Entry 6OIS (electron microscopy, 3.60 A resolution); this record covers chains A and B of the 6 polymer chains in the assembly.

Chain A (and B):
Protein: Protein RDM1
Source organism: Arabidopsis thaliana
Notes: chain B of this document is another copy of the same molecule, construct and numbering; everything in this record applies to it too
UniProtKB: Q9LUJ3 (RDM1_ARATH); residue numbers follow UniProt; this construct covers 3-163
Amino-acid sequence (175 residues; each row starts with the number of its first residue; numbers below 1 keep their minus sign (Met-11 is residue -11)):
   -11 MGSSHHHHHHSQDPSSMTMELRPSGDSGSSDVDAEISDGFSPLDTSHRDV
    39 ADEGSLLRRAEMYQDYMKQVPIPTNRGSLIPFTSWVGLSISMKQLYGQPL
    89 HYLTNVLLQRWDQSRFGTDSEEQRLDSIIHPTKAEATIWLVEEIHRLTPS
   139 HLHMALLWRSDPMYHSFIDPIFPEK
Unresolved in the structure: -11 to 38, 162-163 (chain B: -11 to 38)
Construct notes: initiating methionine (-11); expression tag (-10 to 2)

Chain A / chain B interface:
Residue-residue contacts - 36 pairs, chain A then chain B:
  Trp73(A) - Ile132(B)  hydrophobic
  Leu95(A) - Leu95(B)  hydrophobic
  Arg98(A) - Arg98(B)
  Trp99(A) - Val129(B)  hydrophobic
  Trp99(A) - Ile132(B)  hydrophobic
  Trp99(A) - His133(B)  hydrogen bond
  Ser102(A) - Pro137(B)
  Ser102(A) - Ser138(B)  hydrogen bond (backbone-backbone)
  Ser102(A) - His141(B)
  Arg103(A) - Thr136(B)
  Phe104(A) - Ser138(B)  hydrogen bond (backbone-side chain)
  Thr106(A) - Ser138(B)
  Thr106(A) - His139(B)
  Ile116(A) - Leu135(B)  hydrophobic
  Ile117(A) - Thr136(B)
  Lys121(A) - Glu131(B)  salt bridge
  Thr125(A) - Leu128(B)
  Thr125(A) - Ile132(B)
  Leu128(A) - Lys121(B)
  Leu128(A) - Thr125(B)
  Glu131(A) - Lys121(B)  salt bridge
  Ile132(A) - Trp73(B)  hydrophobic
  Ile132(A) - Trp99(B)  hydrophobic
  Ile132(A) - Ile117(B)  hydrophobic
  Ile132(A) - Thr125(B)
  His133(A) - Trp99(B)
  Leu135(A) - Ile116(B)  hydrophobic
  Thr136(A) - Ile117(B)
  Pro137(A) - Ser102(B)
  Ser138(A) - Ser102(B)  hydrogen bond (side chain-backbone)
  Ser138(A) - Phe104(B)  hydrogen bond (side chain-backbone)
  Ser138(A) - Thr106(B)
  His139(A) - Thr106(B)  hydrogen bond
  Leu140(A) - Gly105(B)
  Leu140(A) - Thr106(B)
  His141(A) - Ser102(B)
Also at the interface, not in a pair above, chain A (27 interface residues in all): Gln101, Gly105, Ala124, Val129
Also at the interface, not in a pair above, chain B (28 interface residues in all): Leu91, Gln101, Arg103, Ser108, Ala124

Overview:
The interface between chain A and chain B involves 27 residues on one side and 28 on the other; the contacts
include 6 hydrogen bonds and 2 salt bridges. Polar pairs include Lys121(A)-Glu131(B), Trp99(A)-His133(B) and
Phe104(A)-Ser138(B).
Both chains are Protein RDM1 (Arabidopsis thaliana). Entry 6OIS (CryoEM structure of Arabidopsis DR complex
(DMS3-RDM1)) was determined by electron microscopy (same publication as 6OIT).
